Entry 6RUD (X-ray diffraction, 1.70 A resolution); this record covers chains A and D of the 4 polymer chains in the assembly.

Chain A (and D):
Protein: L-asparaginase
From: Wolinella succinogenes
Notes: EC 3.5.1.1; chain D of this document is another copy of the same molecule, construct and numbering; everything in this record applies to it too
UniProtKB: P50286 (ASPG_WOLSU); numbering as in UniProt (aligned over 3-330)
Chain sequence (328 residues; numbered 3 to 330; the number before each row is that of its first residue):
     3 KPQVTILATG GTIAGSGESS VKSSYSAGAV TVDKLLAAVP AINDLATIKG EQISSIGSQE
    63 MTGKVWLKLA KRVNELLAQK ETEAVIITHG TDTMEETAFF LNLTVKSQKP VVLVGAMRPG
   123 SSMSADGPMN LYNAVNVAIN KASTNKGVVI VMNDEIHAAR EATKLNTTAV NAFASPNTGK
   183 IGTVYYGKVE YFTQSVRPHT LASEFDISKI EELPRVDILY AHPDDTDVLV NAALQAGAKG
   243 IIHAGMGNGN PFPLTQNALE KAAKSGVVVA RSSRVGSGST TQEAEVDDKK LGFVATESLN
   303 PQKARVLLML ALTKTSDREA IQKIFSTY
Disordered / not traced: 18-27 (chain D: 20-28)
Differences from the reference sequence: conflict Pro121 (Ser in P50286)
UniProt features mapped onto this chain:
  - active site: Thr14 (O-isoaspartyl threonine intermediate)
  - binding site (substrate): Thr93, Asp94

Chain A / chain D interface:
Contacting residue pairs - 34 pairs, chain A then chain D:
  Val41(A) with Met125(D), hydrophobic
  Arg120(A) with Met131(D); Asp156(D), salt bridge; Tyr188(D)
  Pro121(A) with Tyr188(D)
  Ser124(A) with Met131(D); Tyr188(D), hydrogen bond
  Met125(A) with Met131(D); Tyr134(D), hydrophobic
  Ser126(A) with Ala127(D), hydrogen bond (side chain-backbone); Asp128(D); Pro130(D); Met131(D), hydrogen bond (side chain-backbone)
  Ala127(A) with Ser126(D), hydrogen bond (backbone-side chain)
  Asp128(A) with Ser126(D), hydrogen bond (backbone-side chain)
  Pro130(A) with Met125(D), hydrophobic; Ser126(D)
  Met131(A) with Arg120(D); Ser124(D); Met125(D); Ser126(D), hydrogen bond (backbone-side chain)
  Tyr134(A) with Met125(D), hydrophobic
  Asn155(A) with Val172(D); Asn173(D), hydrogen bond
  Asp156(A) with Arg120(D), salt bridge
  Thr170(A) with Tyr187(D)
  Val172(A) with Asn155(D); Val172(D), hydrophobic
  Asn173(A) with Asn155(D), hydrogen bond; Asn173(D)
  Tyr187(A) with Thr170(D)
  Tyr188(A) with Arg120(D); Pro121(D); Ser124(D), hydrogen bond
Also at the interface, not in a pair above, chain A (20 interface residues in all): Ala43, Gly129
Also at the interface, not in a pair above, chain D (19 interface residues in all): Val41, Gly129

Summary:
20 residues of chain A face 19 of chain D across their interface, with 9 hydrogen bonds and 2 salt bridges.
Polar pairs include Arg120(A)-Asp156(D), Ser124(A)-Tyr188(D) and Ser126(A)-Ala127(D). Curated annotation
(UniProt) lists active-site residue Thr14(A) and substrate-binding residues Thr93(A) and Asp94(A) on chain A.
Both chains are L-asparaginase (Wolinella succinogenes). Entry 6RUD (Wolinella succinogenes L-asparaginase P1)
was determined by X-ray diffraction together with 6RUE and 6RUF from the same study.
